PDB entry 8E8K | X-ray diffraction, 2.40 A resolution | chains A and T of the 3 polymer chains in the assembly

Chain A:
Molecule: DNA polymerase eta
From: Homo sapiens
Notes: EC 2.7.7.7
UniProt: Q9Y253 (POLH_HUMAN); residue numbers follow UniProt; this construct covers 1-432
Amino-acid sequence (435 residues; row label = number of the first residue in the row; numbers below 1 keep their minus sign (Gly-2 is residue -2)):
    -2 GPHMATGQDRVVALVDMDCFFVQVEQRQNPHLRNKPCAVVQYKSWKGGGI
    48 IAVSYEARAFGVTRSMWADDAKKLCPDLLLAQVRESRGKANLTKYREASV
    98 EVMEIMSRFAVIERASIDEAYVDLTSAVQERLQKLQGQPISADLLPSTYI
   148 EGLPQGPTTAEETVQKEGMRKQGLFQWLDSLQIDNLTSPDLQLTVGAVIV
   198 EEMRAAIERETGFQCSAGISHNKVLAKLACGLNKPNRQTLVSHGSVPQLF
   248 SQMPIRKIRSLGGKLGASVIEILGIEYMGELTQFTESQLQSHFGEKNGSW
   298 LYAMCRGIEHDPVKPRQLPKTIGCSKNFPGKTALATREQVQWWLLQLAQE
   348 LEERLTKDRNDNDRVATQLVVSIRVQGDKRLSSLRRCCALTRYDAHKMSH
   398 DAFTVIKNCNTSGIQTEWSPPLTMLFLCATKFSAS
Not modelled in the structure: 154-161, 411-412
Sequence notes: expression tag (-2 to 0)
Metal / ion sites: Mg2+ site 1: Asp13, Met14, Asp115 (together with XG4); Mg2+ site 2: Asp13, Asp115, Glu116 (together with XG4)
Ligand contacts: XG4 (2'-deoxy-5'-O-[(R)-hydroxy{[(R)-hydroxy(phosphonooxy)phosphoryl]amino}phosphoryl]guanosine): Asp13, Met14, Asp15, Cys16, Phe17, Phe18, Gln38, Ile48, Ala49, Tyr52, Arg55, Arg61, Leu89, Ile114, Asp115, Glu116, Lys231
Curated features (UniProtKB/Swiss-Prot):
  - binding site (Mg(2+)): Asp13, Met14, Asp115, Glu116
  - binding site (Mn(2+)): Asp13, Met14, Asp115, Glu116
  - binding site (a 2'-deoxyribonucleoside 5'-triphosphate): Arg61
  - natural variant: Val37 (deletion: In XPV), Leu75 (deletion: In XPV), Arg93 (R93P: In XPV), Arg111 (R111H: In XPV), Thr122 (T122P: In XPV), Gly153 (G153D: In a breast cancer sample), Thr191 (T191P: In XPV), Gly263 (G263V: In XPV), Val266 (V266D: In XPV), Gly295 (G295R: In XPV), Arg361 (R361S: In XPV)
  - mutagenesis: Tyr52 (Y52A/F: Reduces DNA polymerase activity; Y52E: Reduces DNA polymerase activity. Increases fidelity of replication and reduces translesion bypass), Arg61 (R61A: Reduces enzymatic activity by two-thirds), Ser62 (S62G: Increased DNA polymerase activity and translesion bypass compared to wild-type), Ala68 (A68S/V: Severe reduction in thymine dimer translesion bypass), Asn324 to Pro326 (Reduces binding to chromatin and to monoubiquitinated PCNA. Abolishes binding to monoubiquitinated PCNA; when associated with 705-E--H-713 Del)
From the paper describing this entry:
  - mutagenesis - S113A (3-fold): decreased catalytic activity on dN primer end

Chain T:
Molecule: 12-nt DNA strand
Sequence (12 nucleotides; each row starts with the number of its first residue):
     2 CATTGTGACGCT

How chain A and chain T interact:
Pairs across the interface (35):
  Gln38(A) - DT5(T)  hydrogen bond to the base
  Gln38(A) - DG6(T)  sugar contact
  Tyr39(A) - DT5(T)  phosphate contact
  Tyr39(A) - DG6(T)  hydrogen bond to the phosphate
  Trp42(A) - DA3(T)  stacking on the base
  Arg61(A) - DT5(T)  base contact
  Trp64(A) - DT4(T)  phosphate contact
  Lys86(A) - DT7(T)  salt bridge to the phosphate
  Leu89(A) - DG6(T)  phosphate contact
  Leu89(A) - DT7(T)  phosphate contact
  Arg93(A) - DT7(T)  salt bridge to the phosphate
  Arg93(A) - DG8(T)  salt bridge to the phosphate
  Lys293(A) - DG11(T)  sugar contact
  Lys293(A) - DC12(T)  phosphate contact
  Lys311(A) - DC10(T)  salt bridge to the phosphate
  Pro316(A) - DA9(T)  phosphate contact
  Lys317(A) - DA9(T)  hydrogen bond to the phosphate
  Lys317(A) - DC10(T)  salt bridge to the phosphate
  Thr318(A) - DG8(T)  sugar contact
  Thr318(A) - DA9(T)  hydrogen bond to the phosphate
  Ile319(A) - DG8(T)  phosphate contact
  Gly320(A) - DT7(T)  sugar contact
  Gly320(A) - DG8(T)  hydrogen bond to the phosphate
  Cys321(A) - DT7(T)  phosphate contact
  Ser322(A) - DG6(T)  sugar contact
  Ser322(A) - DT7(T)  hydrogen bond to the phosphate
  Lys323(A) - DG6(T)  phosphate contact
  Asn324(A) - DT5(T)  hydrogen bond to the phosphate
  Asn324(A) - DG6(T)  hydrogen bond to the phosphate
  Pro326(A) - DC2(T)  phosphate contact
  Pro326(A) - DA3(T)  base contact
  Gly327(A) - DC2(T)  hydrogen bond to the phosphate
  Thr329(A) - DA3(T)  base contact
  Arg351(A) - DT7(T)  salt bridge to the phosphate
  Arg351(A) - DG8(T)  salt bridge to the phosphate
Also at the interface, not in a pair above, chain A (30 interface residues in all): Ile48, Ser62, Ala87, Glu110, Arg313, Glu347, Gln373

Overview:
Chain A and chain T form an interface of 30 and 11 residues respectively; the contacts include 9 hydrogen
bonds, 7 salt bridges and 1 aromatic stacking contact. Among the polar pairs are Gln38(A)-DT5(T),
Tyr39(A)-DG6(T) and Lys317(A)-DA9(T). Chain A binds compound XG4. From the paper: S113A of chain A reduces
catalytic activity on dN primer end.
Here chain A is DNA polymerase eta (Homo sapiens) and chain T is a 12-nt DNA strand. Entry 8E8K (Human DNA
polymerase eta-DNA-rC-ended primer-dGMPNPP ternary mismatch complex with Mg2+) was determined by X-ray
diffraction (same publication as 8E85, 8E86, 8E87, 8E88, 8E89, 8E8A and 8 further entries).
